PDB entry 4PCZ | X-ray diffraction, 1.70 A resolution | chains A and B of the 3 polymer chains in the assembly

== Chain A ==
Protein: Formamidopyrimidine-DNA glycosylase
From: Lactococcus lactis subsp. cremoris
Notes: EC 3.2.2.23
UniProtKB: P42371 (FPG_LACLC); aligned to UniProt positions 2-272 over residues 1-271 (the alignment contains insertions or deletions, so no single offset holds)
Sequence (271 residues; numbered 1 to 271; the number before each row is that of its first residue):
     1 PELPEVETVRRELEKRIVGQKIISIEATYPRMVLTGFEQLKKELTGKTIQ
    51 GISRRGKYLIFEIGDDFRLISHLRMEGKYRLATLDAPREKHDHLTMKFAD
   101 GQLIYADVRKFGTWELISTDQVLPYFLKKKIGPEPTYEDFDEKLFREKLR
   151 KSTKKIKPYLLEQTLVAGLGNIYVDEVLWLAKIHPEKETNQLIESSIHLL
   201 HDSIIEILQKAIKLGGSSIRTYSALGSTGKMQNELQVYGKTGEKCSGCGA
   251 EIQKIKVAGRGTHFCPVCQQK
Sequence notes: engineered mutation Gly247 (Arg249 in P42371)
Ion coordination: Zn2+: Cys245, Cys248, Cys265, Cys268
UniProt features mapped onto this chain:
  - region: Lys57 to Met75 (DNA-binding)
  - active site: Pro1 (Schiff-base intermediate with DNA), Glu2 (Proton donor), Lys57 (Proton donor)
  - binding site (DNA): His91, Arg109
Reported in the primary citation:
  - Zn2+ coordination: Cys245, Cys248, Cys265, Cys268

== Chain B ==
Molecule: 14-nt DNA strand
Sequence (14 nucleotides; each row starts with the number of its first residue):
     1 CTCTTTXTTTCTCG
Modified / non-standard residues: 3DR (1',2'-dideoxyribofuranose-5'-phosphate) at position 7

== Interface between chain A and chain B ==
Contacting residue pairs - 28 pairs, chain A then chain B:
  Pro1(A) with 3DR_7(B), sugar contact; DT8(B), sugar contact
  Glu2(A) with 3DR_7(B), phosphate contact; DT8(B), phosphate contact
  Lys57(A) with DT8(B), salt bridge to the phosphate; DT9(B), salt bridge to the phosphate
  His72(A) with DT8(B), hydrogen bond to the phosphate; DT9(B), salt bridge to the phosphate
  Arg74(A) with DT8(B), hydrogen bond to the base; DT9(B), hydrogen bond to the base
  Met75(A) with DT6(B), sugar contact; 3DR_7(B), sugar contact; DT8(B), phosphate contact
  Arg109(A) with DT6(B), base contact
  Lys129(A) with DT10(B), salt bridge to the phosphate
  Gln163(A) with DT9(B), phosphate contact
  Gly170(A) with DT8(B), phosphate contact
  Asn171(A) with 3DR_7(B), hydrogen bond to the phosphate; DT8(B), hydrogen bond to the phosphate
  Ile172(A) with 3DR_7(B), sugar contact
  Tyr238(A) with DT6(B), phosphate contact; 3DR_7(B), hydrogen bond to the phosphate
  Lys254(A) with DT5(B), phosphate contact; DT6(B), salt bridge to the phosphate
  Lys256(A) with DT5(B), salt bridge to the phosphate
  Arg260(A) with 3DR_7(B), salt bridge to the phosphate; DT8(B), salt bridge to the phosphate
  Gly261(A) with DT6(B), phosphate contact
Other interface residues (no listed pair), chain A (22 interface residues in all): Tyr58, Glu76, Phe111, Leu161, Leu169

== Summary ==
Chain A and chain B form an interface of 22 and 6 residues respectively, with 6 hydrogen bonds and 8 salt
bridges. Among the polar pairs are Arg74(A)-DT8(B), Arg74(A)-DT9(B) and His72(A)-DT8(B). UniProt lists 3
active-site residues and DNA-binding residues His91(A) and Arg109(A) on chain A. From the paper: Zn2+
coordination by Cys245(A), Cys248(A) and Cys265(A) among others.
Here chain A is Formamidopyrimidine-DNA glycosylase (Lactococcus lactis subsp. cremoris) and chain B is a
14-nt DNA strand. Entry 4PCZ (Crystal structure of a complex between R247G LlFPG mutant and a THF containing
DNA) was determined by X-ray diffraction, deposited together with 4PD2, 4PDG and 4PDI.
